Entry 9F60 (electron microscopy, 2.39 A resolution); this record covers chains 2A and 2J of the 12 polymer chains in the assembly.

# Chain 2A
Protein: Cytochrome c oxidase subunit 1
Organism: Chlamydomonas reinhardtii
Notes: EC 7.1.1.9
UniProtKB: P08681 (COX1_CHLRE); residues 1-505 here = UniProt positions 1-505
Sequence (505 residues; each row starts with the number of its first residue):
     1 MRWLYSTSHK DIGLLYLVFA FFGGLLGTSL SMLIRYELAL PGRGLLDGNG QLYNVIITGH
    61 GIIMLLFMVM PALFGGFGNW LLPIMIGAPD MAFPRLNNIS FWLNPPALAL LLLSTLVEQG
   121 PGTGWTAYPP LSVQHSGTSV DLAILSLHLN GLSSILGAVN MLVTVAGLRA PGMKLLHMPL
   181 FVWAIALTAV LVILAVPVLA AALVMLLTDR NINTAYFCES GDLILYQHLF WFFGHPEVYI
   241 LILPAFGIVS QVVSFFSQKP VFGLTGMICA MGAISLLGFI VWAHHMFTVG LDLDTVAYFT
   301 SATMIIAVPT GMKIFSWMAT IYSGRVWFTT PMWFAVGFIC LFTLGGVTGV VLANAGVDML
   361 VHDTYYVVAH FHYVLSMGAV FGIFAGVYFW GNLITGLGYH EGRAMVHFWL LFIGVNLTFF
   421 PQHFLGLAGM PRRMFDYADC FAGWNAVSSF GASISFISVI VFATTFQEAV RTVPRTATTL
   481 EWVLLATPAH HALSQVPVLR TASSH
Not modelled in the structure: 505
Metal / ion sites: Cu ion: H235, H284, H285; Mg2+ near D363 (its only coordinating residue here); heme a Fe site 1 near H370 (its only coordinating residue here); heme a Fe site 2 near H372 (its only coordinating residue here)
Ligand contacts:
  - heme a (HEA), molecule 1: L17, A20, F21, G24, T28, S31, I34, R35, Y53, I57, T58, H60, G61, M64, L65, M68, V69, A72, G124, W125, Y365, V368, F371, H372, L375, S376, V380, I383, F384, V387, L411, V415, T418, F419, Q422, R432, R433, M434, S448, A452, S455, V459
  - heme a (HEA), molecule 2: W125, W231, V238, Y239, I242, H284, H285, T303, I306, A307, T310, G311, I314, F342, T343, G346, V347, G349, V350, L352, A353, D358, H362, V367, H370, F371, V374, L375, R432, R433
  - phosphatidylcholine (PC7; (7S)-4-hydroxy-N,N,N-trimethyl-9-oxo-7-[(palmitoyloxy)methyl]-3,5,8-trioxa-4-phosphahexacosan-1-aminium 4-oxide): H228, W282, L291, D292, T295, F299
  - phosphatidylglycerol (PGT; (1S)-2-{[{[(2R)-2,3-dihydroxypropyl]oxy}(hydroxy)phosphoryl]oxy}-1-[(palmitoyloxy)methyl]ethyl stearate): A92, F93, P94, R95, L96, I99, L152, L156
  - phosphatidylethanolamine (PTY), molecule 1: L145, H148, V204, L207, I212
  - phosphatidylethanolamine (PTY), molecule 2: L344, V347, T348, Y366, H423, F424, L427
Curated features (UniProtKB/Swiss-Prot):
  - binding site (Ca(2+)): E37, G42
  - binding site (Fe(II)-heme a): H60, H372
  - binding site (Cu cation): H235, Y239, H284, H285
  - binding site (O2): Y239
  - binding site (Mg(2+)): H362, D363
  - binding site (heme a3): H370
  - cross-link: H235 to Y239 (1'-histidyl-3'-tyrosine (His-Tyr))

# Chain 2J
Protein: Cytochrome c oxidase subunit
Organism: Chlamydomonas reinhardtii
UniProtKB: Q8LK22 (Q8LK22_CHLRE); residue numbers follow UniProt; this construct covers 1-105
Sequence (105 residues; each row starts with the number of its first residue):
     1 MARAQIERWA AEHPTAPRVG RIFEVPLGYV VPRVAAGIAA AGCLWYMNNT FLQTYRPESL
    61 SKEFLEEQAK IGEVAQRMNA PPVYLNPFTN RIPGSILGPE DAKPE
Not modelled in the structure: 1

# Interface between chain 2A and chain 2J
Contacting residue pairs - 72 pairs, chain 2A then chain 2J:
  Y36(2A) - L44(2J)
  Y36(2A) - N48(2J)  hydrogen bond (backbone-side chain)
  A39(2A) - N48(2J)
  L40(2A) - N49(2J)
  L40(2A) - Q53(2J)
  P41(2A) - P57(2J)
  R43(2A) - Q53(2J)
  R43(2A) - T54(2J)  hydrogen bond (backbone-backbone)
  R43(2A) - Y55(2J)  hydrogen bond (backbone-backbone)
  G44(2A) - L52(2J)
  G44(2A) - Q53(2J)
  G44(2A) - T54(2J)
  L45(2A) - L52(2J)
  D47(2A) - T54(2J)  hydrogen bond
  F255(2A) - Q5(2J)
  F255(2A) - I6(2J)
  F256(2A) - W9(2J)  hydrophobic
  Q258(2A) - A2(2J)
  Q258(2A) - R3(2J)
  Q258(2A) - I6(2J)
  R325(2A) - R3(2J)
  W327(2A) - W9(2J)  hydrophobic
  W327(2A) - A10(2J)  hydrophobic
  W327(2A) - P17(2J)  hydrogen bond (side chain-backbone)
  W327(2A) - R18(2J)
  W327(2A) - E24(2J)
  F328(2A) - I22(2J)
  F328(2A) - E24(2J)
  W333(2A) - I22(2J)
  W333(2A) - F23(2J)  hydrophobic
  Y388(2A) - W9(2J)
  F389(2A) - W9(2J)  hydrogen bond (backbone-side chain)
  N392(2A) - E12(2J)  hydrogen bond
  N392(2A) - H13(2J)
  Y399(2A) - W9(2J)
  Y399(2A) - H13(2J)
  Y399(2A) - T15(2J)  hydrogen bond (backbone-side chain)
  H400(2A) - T15(2J)
  H400(2A) - Y29(2J)
  E401(2A) - T15(2J)  hydrogen bond (backbone-side chain)
  E401(2A) - A16(2J)
  E401(2A) - V25(2J)
  G402(2A) - Y29(2J)
  R403(2A) - Y29(2J)
  V406(2A) - R33(2J)
  V406(2A) - V34(2J)
  W409(2A) - F23(2J)  hydrophobic
  W409(2A) - V30(2J)
  L410(2A) - V34(2J)
  D439(2A) - S59(2J)  hydrogen bond
  A446(2A) - W45(2J)
  F450(2A) - G42(2J)
  F450(2A) - W45(2J)  hydrophobic
  S453(2A) - A41(2J)
  I454(2A) - A41(2J)
  I457(2A) - G37(2J)
  Q467(2A) - T15(2J)
  V470(2A) - A11(2J)
  V470(2A) - E12(2J)
  V470(2A) - P14(2J)  hydrophobic
  T472(2A) - R8(2J)
  T472(2A) - A11(2J)
  T472(2A) - E12(2J)  hydrogen bond
  P474(2A) - R8(2J)
  T476(2A) - A4(2J)
  T476(2A) - Q5(2J)
  A477(2A) - Q5(2J)
  T478(2A) - Q5(2J)  hydrogen bond
  W482(2A) - R8(2J)
  W482(2A) - W9(2J)
  L484(2A) - R8(2J)  hydrogen bond (backbone-side chain)
  A486(2A) - E12(2J)
Other interface residues (no listed pair), chain 2A (52 interface residues in all): G42, T329, P331, L393, M405, S449, F456, R471, T479, L485
Other interface residues (no listed pair), chain 2J (41 interface residues in all): I38, A40, R56, L60

# Summary
The interface between chain 2A and chain 2J involves 52 residues on one side and 41 on the other; the contacts
include 13 hydrogen bonds. Polar contacts include Y36(2A)-N48(2J), D47(2A)-T54(2J) and W327(2A)-P17(2J). Chain
2A binds heme a, phosphatidylcholine, phosphatidylglycerol and phosphatidylethanolamine.
Chain 2A is Cytochrome c oxidase subunit 1 and chain 2J is Cytochrome c oxidase subunit, both from
Chlamydomonas reinhardtii; the structure, Structure of the Chlamydomonas reinhardtii respiratory complex IV
from respiratory supercomplex, was determined by electron microscopy together with 9F5X, 9F5Y, 9F5Z, 9F61 and
9F62 from the same study.
